Entry 4EPB (X-ray diffraction, 1.75 A resolution); this record covers chains C and B of the 3 polymer chains in the assembly.

Chain C:
Molecule: Urease subunit alpha
From: Enterobacter aerogenes
Notes: EC 3.5.1.5
UniProt: P18314 (URE1_ENTAE); residues 1002-1567 here correspond to UniProt positions 2-567 (UniProt number = residue number - 1000)
Sequence (566 residues; each row starts with the number of its first residue):
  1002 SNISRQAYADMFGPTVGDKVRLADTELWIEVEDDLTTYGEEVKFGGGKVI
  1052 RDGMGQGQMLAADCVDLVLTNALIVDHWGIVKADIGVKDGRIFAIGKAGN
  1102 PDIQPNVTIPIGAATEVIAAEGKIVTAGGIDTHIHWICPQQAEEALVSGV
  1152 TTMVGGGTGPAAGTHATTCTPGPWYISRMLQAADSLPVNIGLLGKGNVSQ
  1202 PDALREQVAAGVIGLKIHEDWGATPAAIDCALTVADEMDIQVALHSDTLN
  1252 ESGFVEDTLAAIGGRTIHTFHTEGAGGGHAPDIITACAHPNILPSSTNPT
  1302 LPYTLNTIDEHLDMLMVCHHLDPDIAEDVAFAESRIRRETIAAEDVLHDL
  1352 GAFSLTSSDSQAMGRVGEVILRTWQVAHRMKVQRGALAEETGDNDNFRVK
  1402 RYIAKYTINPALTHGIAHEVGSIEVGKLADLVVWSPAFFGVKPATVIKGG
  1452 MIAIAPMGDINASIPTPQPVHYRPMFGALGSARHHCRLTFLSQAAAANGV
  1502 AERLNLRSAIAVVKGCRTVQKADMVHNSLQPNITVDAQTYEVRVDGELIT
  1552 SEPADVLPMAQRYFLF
Modified positions: Lys-1217 (lysine nz-carboxylic acid; KCX)
Swiss-Prot annotation at these positions:
  - active site: His-1320 (Proton donor)
  - binding site (Ni(2+)): His-1134, His-1136, Lys-1217, His-1246, His-1272, Asp-1360
  - binding site (substrate): His-1219
  - modified residue: Lys-1217 (N6-carboxylysine)
Bound ions: Ni2+ site 1: His-1134, His-1136, Lys-1217, Asp-1360; Ni2+ site 2: Lys-1217, His-1246, His-1272

Chain B:
Molecule: Urease subunit beta
From: Enterobacter aerogenes
Notes: EC 3.5.1.5
UniProt: P18315 (URE2_ENTAE); residues 2001-2101 here correspond to UniProt positions 1-101 (UniProt number = residue number - 2000)
Sequence (101 residues; each row starts with the number of its first residue):
  2001 MIPGEYHVKPGQIALNTGRATCRVVVENHGDRPIQVGSHYHFAEVNPALK
  2051 FDRQQAAGYRLNIPAGTAVRFEPGQKREVELVAFAGHRAVFGFRGEVMGP
  2101 L

Interface between chain C and chain B:
Pairs across the interface - 86 pairs, chain C then chain B:
  Ser-1002(C) / Ala-2014(B)
  Ser-1002(C) / Leu-2015(B)  hydrogen bond (backbone-backbone)
  Ser-1002(C) / Asn-2062(B)
  Asn-1003(C) / Gln-2012(B)
  Asn-1003(C) / Ile-2013(B)
  Asn-1003(C) / Ala-2014(B)
  Ile-1004(C) / Gln-2012(B)
  Ile-1004(C) / Ile-2013(B)  hydrogen bond (backbone-backbone)
  Ile-1004(C) / Leu-2015(B)  hydrophobic
  Ser-1005(C) / Gly-2011(B)
  Arg-1006(C) / Val-2008(B)
  Arg-1006(C) / Lys-2009(B)  hydrogen bond (side chain-backbone)
  Arg-1006(C) / Pro-2010(B)
  Arg-1006(C) / Gly-2011(B)  hydrogen bond (backbone-backbone)
  Arg-1006(C) / Gln-2012(B)
  Arg-1006(C) / Ile-2013(B)
  Gln-1007(C) / Val-2008(B)
  Ala-1010(C) / Tyr-2006(B)
  Ala-1010(C) / Val-2008(B)  hydrophobic
  Met-1012(C) / Thr-2067(B)
  Phe-1013(C) / Ala-2065(B)
  Pro-1015(C) / Tyr-2006(B)
  Val-1017(C) / Lys-2009(B)
  Gly-1018(C) / Lys-2009(B)
  Asp-1019(C) / His-2007(B)
  Asp-1019(C) / Val-2008(B)
  Asp-1019(C) / Lys-2009(B)  hydrogen bond (side chain-backbone)
  Lys-1020(C) / Tyr-2006(B)
  Lys-1020(C) / His-2007(B)  hydrogen bond (backbone-backbone)
  Val-1021(C) / Gly-2004(B)
  Val-1021(C) / Glu-2005(B)
  Val-1021(C) / Tyr-2006(B)  hydrophobic
  Arg-1022(C) / Met-2001(B)
  Arg-1022(C) / Ile-2002(B)  hydrogen bond (side chain-backbone)
  Arg-1022(C) / Gly-2004(B)
  Arg-1022(C) / Glu-2005(B)  salt bridge
  Ala-1024(C) / Pro-2003(B)
  Ala-1024(C) / Gly-2004(B)  hydrogen bond (backbone-backbone)
  Asp-1025(C) / Met-2001(B)
  Trp-1029(C) / Glu-2005(B)
  Trp-1029(C) / His-2007(B)
  Tyr-1039(C) / Ile-2013(B)  hydrophobic
  Tyr-1039(C) / Ala-2014(B)
  Tyr-1039(C) / Leu-2015(B)
  Tyr-1039(C) / Asn-2016(B)  hydrogen bond (backbone-backbone)
  Gly-1040(C) / Leu-2015(B)
  Gly-1040(C) / Asn-2016(B)
  Gly-1040(C) / His-2039(B)
  Gly-1040(C) / Arg-2060(B)
  Gly-1040(C) / Ala-2065(B)
  Glu-1041(C) / Arg-2019(B)  salt bridge
  Glu-1041(C) / His-2039(B)  salt bridge
  Glu-1041(C) / Arg-2060(B)  salt bridge
  Glu-1042(C) / Ala-2065(B)
  Gly-1048(C) / Gly-2037(B)
  Gly-1048(C) / Gly-2066(B)
  Lys-1049(C) / Gly-2066(B)  hydrogen bond (side chain-backbone)
  Val-1050(C) / His-2039(B)
  Val-1050(C) / Ala-2065(B)
  Val-1050(C) / Gly-2066(B)
  Asp-1053(C) / Gly-2092(B)
  Gly-1054(C) / Phe-2091(B)
  Gly-1054(C) / Phe-2093(B)
  Met-1055(C) / His-2039(B)
  Met-1055(C) / Tyr-2040(B)  hydrophobic
  Met-1055(C) / Phe-2093(B)  hydrophobic
  Gln-1059(C) / Phe-2091(B)
  Pro-1102(C) / Gly-2086(B)
  Pro-1102(C) / His-2087(B)  hydrogen bond (backbone-backbone)
  Asp-1103(C) / Ala-2085(B)
  Asp-1103(C) / His-2087(B)
  Asp-1103(C) / Arg-2088(B)  hydrogen bond (backbone-backbone)
  Asp-1103(C) / Ala-2089(B)  hydrogen bond (backbone-backbone)
  Asp-1103(C) / Phe-2091(B)
  Ile-1104(C) / Phe-2084(B)  hydrophobic
  Ile-1104(C) / Ala-2085(B)  hydrogen bond (backbone-backbone)
  Ile-1104(C) / Ala-2089(B)
  Gln-1105(C) / Ala-2085(B)
  Gln-1105(C) / Gly-2086(B)
  Pro-1106(C) / Ala-2085(B)
  Gly-1123(C) / Tyr-2006(B)
  Pro-1437(C) / Gly-2004(B)
  Ala-1438(C) / Pro-2003(B)
  Ala-1438(C) / Gly-2004(B)
  Arg-1563(C) / Met-2001(B)
  Tyr-1564(C) / Pro-2003(B)
Interface residues without a listed pair, chain C (45 interface residues in all): Tyr-1009, Gly-1014, Thr-1016, Lys-1044, Arg-1052
Interface residues without a listed pair, chain B (36 interface residues in all): Ser-2038, Pro-2064

Overview:
The interface between chain C and chain B involves 45 residues on one side and 36 on the other; the contacts
include 14 hydrogen bonds and 4 salt bridges. Polar pairs include Arg-1022(C)/Glu-2005(B),
Glu-1041(C)/Arg-2019(B) and Glu-1041(C)/His-2039(B).
Chain C is Urease subunit alpha and chain B is Urease subunit beta, both from Enterobacter aerogenes; the
structure, Final Urease Structure for Radiation Damage Experiment at 100 K, was determined by X-ray
diffraction together with 4EP8, 4EPD and 4EPE from the same study.
